Entry 4P9M (X-ray diffraction, 2.13 A resolution); this record covers chains L and H.

[Chain L]
Protein: 8ANC195 light chain
From: Homo sapiens
Notes: fragment: 8anc195 light chain
Amino-acid sequence (215 residues; each row starts with the number of its first residue):
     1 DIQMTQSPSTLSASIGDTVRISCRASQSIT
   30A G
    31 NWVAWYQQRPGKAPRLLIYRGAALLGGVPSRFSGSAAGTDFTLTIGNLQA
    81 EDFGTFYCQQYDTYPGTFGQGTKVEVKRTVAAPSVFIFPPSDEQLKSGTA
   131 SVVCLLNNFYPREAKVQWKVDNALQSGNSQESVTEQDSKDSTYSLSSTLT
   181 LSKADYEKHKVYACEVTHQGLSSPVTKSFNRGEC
Disordered / not traced: 214
Disulfide bonds: Cys-23/Cys-88, Cys-134/Cys-194

[Chain H]
Protein: 8ANC195 Fab heavy chain
From: Homo sapiens
Notes: fragment: 8anc195 heavy chain, ig gamma-1 chain; antibody fragment or engineered binder
Amino-acid sequence (244 residues; each row starts with the number of its first residue; note: 1 number in that range is skipped by the numbering (no residue carries it; nothing is unmodelled there); a row labelled like 77A-77D holds insertion residues (77A, then the next letters in order)):
     1 QIHLVQSGTEVKKPGSSVTVSCKAYGVNTFGLYAV
   35A N
    36 WVRQAPGQSLEYIGQIW
    54 RWKSSASHHFRGRVLISAVDLTGS
77A-77D SPPI
    78 SSLEI
82A-82C KNL
    83 TSDDTAVYFCTTTSTYDK
100A-100L WSGLHHDGVMAF
   101 SSWGQGTLISVSAASTKGPSVFPLAPSSKSTSGGTAALGCLVKDYFPEPV
   151 TVSWNSGALTSGVHTFPAVLQSSGLYSLSSVVTVPSSSLGTQTYICNVNH
   201 KPSNTKVDKRVEPKSCDKTHHHHHH
Disordered / not traced: 127-134, 214-225
Disulfide bonds: Cys-22/Cys-92, Cys-140/Cys-196
Covalent attachments: N-acetylglucosamine (NAG) linked to Asn-82B

[Chain L / chain H interface]
Residue-residue contacts - 75 pairs, chain L then chain H:
  Trp-32(L) / Gly-100C(H)
  Trp-32(L) / His-100F(H)
  Ala-34(L) / Ala-100K(H)  hydrophobic
  Tyr-36(L) / Ala-100K(H)
  Tyr-36(L) / Phe-100L(H)  hydrogen bond (side chain-backbone)
  Tyr-36(L) / Trp-103(H)
  Gln-38(L) / Gln-39(H)  hydrogen bond
  Ala-43(L) / Phe-91(H)  hydrophobic
  Ala-43(L) / Gly-104(H)
  Pro-44(L) / Trp-103(H)
  Leu-46(L) / Leu-100D(H)  hydrophobic
  Leu-46(L) / Phe-100L(H)
  Leu-46(L) / Ser-101(H)
  Tyr-49(L) / Ser-100B(H)
  Tyr-49(L) / Gly-100C(H)
  Tyr-49(L) / Leu-100D(H)  hydrophobic
  Arg-50(L) / Gly-100C(H)
  Tyr-87(L) / Gln-39(H)  hydrogen bond
  Tyr-87(L) / Gln-43(H)
  Tyr-87(L) / Ser-44(H)
  Tyr-87(L) / Leu-45(H)  hydrophobic
  Gln-89(L) / Met-100J(H)  hydrogen bond (side chain-backbone)
  Gln-89(L) / Ala-100K(H)
  Gln-89(L) / Phe-100L(H)
  Tyr-91(L) / Gly-100C(H)  hydrogen bond (side chain-backbone)
  Tyr-91(L) / Leu-100D(H)
  Tyr-91(L) / His-100F(H)
  Tyr-91(L) / Val-100I(H)
  Tyr-91(L) / Met-100J(H)  hydrophobic
  Tyr-91(L) / Ala-100K(H)
  Asp-92(L) / His-100F(H)  hydrogen bond (backbone-side chain)
  Thr-93(L) / Val-100I(H)
  Tyr-94(L) / Tyr-47(H)  hydrophobic
  Tyr-94(L) / Ala-59(H)  hydrogen bond (side chain-backbone)
  Tyr-94(L) / Ser-60(H)  hydrogen bond (side chain-backbone)
  Tyr-94(L) / Val-100I(H)
  Pro-95(L) / Tyr-47(H)  hydrophobic
  Gly-96(L) / Tyr-47(H)
  Gly-96(L) / Val-100I(H)
  Phe-98(L) / Ser-44(H)
  Phe-98(L) / Leu-45(H)
  Phe-98(L) / Phe-100L(H)  hydrophobic
  Gly-99(L) / Ser-44(H)  hydrogen bond (backbone-side chain)
  Phe-116(L) / Ala-137(H)  hydrophobic
  Phe-118(L) / Leu-124(H)
  Phe-118(L) / Ala-125(H)
  Phe-118(L) / Ala-137(H)
  Ser-121(L) / Phe-122(H)
  Ser-121(L) / Pro-123(H)
  Glu-123(L) / Phe-122(H)
  Glu-123(L) / Pro-123(H)
  Glu-123(L) / Lys-209(H)
  Gln-124(L) / Phe-122(H)
  Gln-124(L) / Lys-143(H)
  Ser-127(L) / Phe-122(H)
  Ser-131(L) / Leu-141(H)
  Ser-131(L) / Lys-143(H)
  Leu-135(L) / Phe-166(H)  hydrophobic
  Leu-135(L) / Val-181(H)  hydrophobic
  Asn-137(L) / His-164(H)  hydrogen bond
  Asn-137(L) / Thr-183(H)
  Asn-138(L) / His-164(H)  hydrogen bond
  Gln-160(L) / Val-169(H)
  Gln-160(L) / Leu-170(H)  hydrogen bond (side chain-backbone)
  Gln-160(L) / Gln-171(H)
  Glu-161(L) / Val-169(H)
  Ser-162(L) / Phe-166(H)
  Ser-162(L) / Pro-167(H)  hydrogen bond (side chain-backbone)
  Val-163(L) / Pro-167(H)
  Thr-164(L) / Phe-166(H)
  Ser-174(L) / His-164(H)  hydrogen bond
  Ser-174(L) / Phe-166(H)
  Leu-175(L) / Phe-166(H)  hydrophobic
  Ser-176(L) / Phe-166(H)
  Ser-176(L) / Ser-179(H)
Also at the interface, not in a pair above, chain L (41 interface residues in all): Leu-55, Gln-100, Thr-129, Val-133
Also at the interface, not in a pair above, chain H (41 interface residues in all): His-100E, Val-121, Thr-135, Ala-136, Leu-138
The authors on this interface:
  - pairs named by the authors: Tyr-91(L)/Gly-100C(H) (hydrogen bond)

[In short]
Chain L and chain H each contribute 41 residues to their interface; the contacts include 14 hydrogen bonds.
Polar contacts include Tyr-36(L)/Phe-100L(H), Gln-38(L)/Gln-39(H) and Tyr-87(L)/Gln-39(H). The authors report
a hydrogen bond between Tyr-91(L) and Gly-100C(H). Covalently linked N-acetylglucosamine: at Asn-82B(H).
Here chain L is 8ANC195 light chain and chain H is 8ANC195 Fab heavy chain, both from Homo sapiens. Entry 4P9M
(Crystal structure of 8ANC195 Fab) was determined by X-ray diffraction.
